Entry 1RUD (X-ray diffraction, 2.90 A resolution); this record covers chains 1 and 4 of the 4 polymer chains in the assembly.

== Chain 1 ==
Molecule: Rhinovirus 14
Source organism: Human rhinovirus 14
UniProt: P03303 (POLG_HRV14); residues 1-289 here correspond to UniProt positions 567-855 (UniProt number = residue number + 566)
Chain sequence (289 residues; each row starts with the number of its first residue):
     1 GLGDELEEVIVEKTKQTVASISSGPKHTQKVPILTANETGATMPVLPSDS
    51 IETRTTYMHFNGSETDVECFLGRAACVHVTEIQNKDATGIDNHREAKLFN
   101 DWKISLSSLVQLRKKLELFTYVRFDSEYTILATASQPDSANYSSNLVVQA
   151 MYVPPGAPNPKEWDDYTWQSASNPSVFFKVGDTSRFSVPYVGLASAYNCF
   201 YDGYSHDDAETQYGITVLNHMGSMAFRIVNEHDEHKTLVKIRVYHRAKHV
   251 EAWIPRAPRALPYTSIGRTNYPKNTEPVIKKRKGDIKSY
Not modelled in the structure: 1-16
Sequence notes: engineered mutation Ser105 (Asn672 in P03303)
Ligand contacts: win i(S) (W84; 5-(7-(5-hydro-4-methyl-2-oxazolyl)phenoxy)heptyl)-3-methyl isoxazole): Ile104, Ser105, Leu106, Ser107, Leu116, Val122, Phe124, Ser126, Tyr128, Ala150, Tyr152, Pro174, Ser175, Val176, Phe186, Val188, Val191, Tyr197, Asn198, Cys199, Asn219, Met221, Met224

== Chain 4 ==
Molecule: Rhinovirus 14
Source organism: Human rhinovirus 14
Notes: engineered mutation(s): N(1)105S
UniProt: P03303 (POLG_HRV14); numbering as in UniProt (aligned over 1-68)
Chain sequence (68 residues; row label = number of the first residue in the row):
     1 GAQVSTQKSGSHENQNILTNGSNQTFTVINYYKDAASTSSAGQSLSMDPS
    51 KFTEPVKDLMLKGAPALN
Not modelled in the structure: 1-28

== Chain 1 / chain 4 interface ==
Residue-residue contacts - 41 pairs, chain 1 then chain 4:
  Lys30(1) with Gly63(4)
  Val31(1) with Gly63(4)
  Pro32(1) with Lys62(4); Gly63(4)
  Thr35(1) with Ala66(4)
  Ala36(1) with Ala66(4); Leu67(4), hydrophobic
  Thr39(1) with Val56(4); Met60(4)
  Ala41(1) with Thr53(4); Val56(4), hydrophobic; Met60(4), hydrophobic
  Thr42(1) with Thr53(4), hydrogen bond (backbone-backbone)
  Met43(1) with Glu54(4); Met60(4), hydrophobic
  Pro44(1) with Glu54(4); Lys62(4)
  Asp49(1) with Lys62(4), salt bridge
  Asn61(1) with Gln43(4)
  Gly62(1) with Gln43(4)
  Ser63(1) with Gln43(4)
  Asp66(1) with Gln43(4); Ser44(4), hydrogen bond (side chain-backbone); Leu45(4)
  Glu68(1) with Ser40(4), hydrogen bond; Ala41(4), hydrogen bond (side chain-backbone)
  Asp125(1) with Ala36(4)
  Ser187(1) with Ala36(4), hydrogen bond (side chain-backbone); Ser37(4)
  Pro189(1) with Ala36(4), hydrophobic
  Arg246(1) with Ser40(4), hydrogen bond
  Ala247(1) with Ser40(4)
  Lys248(1) with Ala36(4), hydrogen bond (side chain-backbone); Ser37(4), hydrogen bond (side chain-backbone); Thr38(4), hydrogen bond (side chain-backbone); Ser40(4)
  His249(1) with Ala35(4); Thr38(4), hydrogen bond; Ser39(4), hydrogen bond (side chain-backbone); Ala41(4)
  Pro255(1) with Phe52(4)
Interface residues without a listed pair, chain 1 (27 interface residues in all): Gly40, Leu46, Val188
Interface residues without a listed pair, chain 4 (22 interface residues in all): Gly42, Met47, Pro55

== Summary ==
Chain 1 and chain 4 form an interface of 27 and 22 residues respectively; the contacts include 11 hydrogen
bonds and 1 salt bridge. Polar contacts include Asp49(1)-Lys62(4), Asp66(1)-Ser44(4) and Glu68(1)-Ser40(4).
Bound to chain 1: win i(S).
Here chain 1 is Rhinovirus 14 and chain 4 is Rhinovirus 14, both from Human rhinovirus 14. Entry 1RUD
(Rhinovirus 14 mutant N1105S complexed with antiviral compound win 52084) was determined by X-ray diffraction,
deposited together with 1RUC, 1RUE, 1RUF, 1RUG, 1RUH, 1RUI and 1RUJ.
